Entry 7CIS (X-ray diffraction, 2.10 A resolution); this record covers chains A and B of the 3 polymer chains in the assembly.

Chain A:
Name: MHC class I antigen
From: Homo sapiens
UniProtKB: A3F718 (A3F718_HUMAN); residues 1-276 here correspond to UniProt positions 11-286 (UniProt number = residue number + 10)
Chain sequence (276 residues; row label = number of the first residue in the row):
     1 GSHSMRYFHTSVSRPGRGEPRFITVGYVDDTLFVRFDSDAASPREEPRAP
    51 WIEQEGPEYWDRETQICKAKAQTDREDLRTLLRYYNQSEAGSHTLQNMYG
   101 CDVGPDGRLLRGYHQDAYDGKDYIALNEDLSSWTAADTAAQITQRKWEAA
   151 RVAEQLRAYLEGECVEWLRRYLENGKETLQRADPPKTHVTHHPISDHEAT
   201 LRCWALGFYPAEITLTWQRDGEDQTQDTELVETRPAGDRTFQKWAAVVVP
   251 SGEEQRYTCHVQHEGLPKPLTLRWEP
Disulfide bonds: Cys101-Cys164, Cys203-Cys259

Chain B:
Name: Beta-2-microglobulin
From: Homo sapiens
UniProtKB: P61769 (B2MG_HUMAN); residues 1-99 here correspond to UniProt positions 21-119 (UniProt number = residue number + 20)
Chain sequence (100 residues; row label = number of the first residue in the row; numbering starts at 0):
     0 MIQRTPKIQVYSRHPAENGKSNFLNCYVSGFHPSDIEVDLLKNGERIEKV
    50 EHSDLSFSKDWSFYLLYYTEFTPTEKDEYACRVNHVTLSQPKIVKWDRDM
Sequence notes: initiating methionine (0)
Disulfide bonds: Cys25-Cys80

Interface between chain A and chain B:
Pairs across the interface - 49 pairs, chain A then chain B:
  Phe8(A) - Ser55(B)
  Phe8(A) - Phe56(B)  hydrophobic
  His9(A) - Phe56(B)
  Thr10(A) - Leu54(B)
  Thr10(A) - Phe56(B)
  Thr10(A) - Phe62(B)
  Val12(A) - Ser33(B)
  Ile23(A) - Leu54(B)
  Val25(A) - Asp53(B)
  Val25(A) - Ser55(B)
  Tyr27(A) - Tyr63(B)  hydrogen bond
  Arg35(A) - Asp53(B)  salt bridge
  Thr94(A) - Phe62(B)
  Gln96(A) - His31(B)  hydrogen bond
  Gln96(A) - Phe56(B)
  Gln96(A) - Trp60(B)  hydrogen bond (side chain-backbone)
  Gln96(A) - Phe62(B)
  Asn97(A) - Phe56(B)
  Gln115(A) - Trp60(B)
  Asp116(A) - Trp60(B)
  Ala117(A) - Trp60(B)  hydrophobic
  Asp119(A) - Met0(B)
  Asp119(A) - Ile1(B)
  Asp119(A) - His31(B)
  Gly120(A) - Ile1(B)
  Gly120(A) - His31(B)
  Asp122(A) - Trp60(B)  hydrogen bond
  His192(A) - Asp98(B)  salt bridge
  Arg202(A) - Asp98(B)  hydrogen bond (side chain-backbone)
  Trp204(A) - Asp98(B)
  Trp204(A) - Met99(B)
  Val231(A) - Gln8(B)
  Glu232(A) - Lys6(B)  salt bridge
  Glu232(A) - Gln8(B)  hydrogen bond (backbone-side chain)
  Glu232(A) - Tyr26(B)  hydrogen bond
  Glu232(A) - Ser28(B)  hydrogen bond
  Arg234(A) - Gln8(B)  hydrogen bond
  Arg234(A) - Tyr10(B)
  Arg234(A) - Met99(B)  hydrogen bond (side chain-backbone)
  Pro235(A) - Tyr10(B)  hydrogen bond (backbone-side chain)
  Pro235(A) - Asn24(B)
  Pro235(A) - Tyr26(B)
  Ala236(A) - Arg12(B)  hydrogen bond (backbone-side chain)
  Ala236(A) - Asn24(B)  hydrogen bond (backbone-side chain)
  Gly237(A) - Arg12(B)
  Gln242(A) - Tyr10(B)
  Gln242(A) - Ser11(B)  hydrogen bond (side chain-backbone)
  Gln242(A) - Arg12(B)  hydrogen bond (side chain-backbone)
  Trp244(A) - Met99(B)  hydrogen bond (side chain-backbone)
Interface residues without a listed pair, chain A (35 interface residues in all): Ser92, His93, Met98, Lys121, Leu206, Thr233, Asp238
Interface residues without a listed pair, chain B (25 interface residues in all): His13, Pro14, Asp34, Leu65

In short:
The interface between chain A and chain B involves 35 residues on one side and 25 on the other; the contacts
include 16 hydrogen bonds and 3 salt bridges. Polar contacts include Arg35(A)-Asp53(B), His192(A)-Asp98(B) and
Glu232(A)-Lys6(B).
Chain A is MHC class I antigen and chain B is Beta-2-microglobulin, both from Homo sapiens; the structure,
Peptide modification of MHC class I molecules, was determined by X-ray diffraction (same publication as 7CIQ,
7CIR and 7DYN).
